PDB entry 1H4K | X-ray diffraction, 2.05 A resolution | chain X

== Chain X ==
Name: Sulfurtransferase
Source organism: Azotobacter vinelandii
Notes: EC 2.8.1.1
UniProt: P52197 (THTR_AZOVI); residue numbers follow UniProt; this construct covers 1-271
Amino-acid sequence (271 residues; numbered 1 to 271; the number before each row is that of its first residue):
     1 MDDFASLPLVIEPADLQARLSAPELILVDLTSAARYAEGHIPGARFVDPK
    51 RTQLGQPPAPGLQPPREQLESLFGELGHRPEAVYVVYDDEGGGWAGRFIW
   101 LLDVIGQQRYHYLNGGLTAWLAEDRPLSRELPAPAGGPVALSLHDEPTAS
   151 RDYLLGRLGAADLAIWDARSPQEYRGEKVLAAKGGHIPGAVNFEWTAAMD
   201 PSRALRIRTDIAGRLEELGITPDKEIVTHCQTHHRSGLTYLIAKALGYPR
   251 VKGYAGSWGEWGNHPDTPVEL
Ligand contacts: hypophosphite (PO2): C230, Q231, T232, H234, R235
Swiss-Prot annotation at these positions:
  - active site: C230 (Cysteine persulfide intermediate)
  - binding site (substrate): R235

== Overview ==
Ligands of chain X: hypophosphite. From UniProt: active-site residue C230 and substrate-binding residue R235.
Chain X is Sulfurtransferase (Azotobacter vinelandii); the structure, Sulfurtransferase from Azotobacter
vinelandii in complex with hypophosphite, was determined by X-ray diffraction together with 1H4M from the same
study.
